5UTY - chains D and G of the 6 polymer chains in the assembly; structure by X-ray diffraction, 3.41 A resolution.

[Chain D]
Molecule: 35O22 Fab heavy chain
Source organism: Homo sapiens
Notes: antibody fragment or engineered binder
Sequence (243 residues; numbered 1 to 225 plus 18 insertion-coded residues; the number before each row is that of its first residue; a row labelled like 72A-72H holds insertion residues (72A, then the next letters in order)):
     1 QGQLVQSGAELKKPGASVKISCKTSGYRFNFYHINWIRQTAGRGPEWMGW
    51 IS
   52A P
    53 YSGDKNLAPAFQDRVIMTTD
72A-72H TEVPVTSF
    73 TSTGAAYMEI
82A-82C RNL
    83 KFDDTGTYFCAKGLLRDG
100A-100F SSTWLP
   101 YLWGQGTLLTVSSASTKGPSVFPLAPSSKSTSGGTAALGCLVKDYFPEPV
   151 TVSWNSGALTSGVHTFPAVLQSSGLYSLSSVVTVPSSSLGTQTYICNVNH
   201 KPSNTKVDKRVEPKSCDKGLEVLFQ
Unresolved in the structure: 225
Disulfide bonds: Cys22-Cys92, Cys140-Cys196

[Chain G]
Molecule: HIV-1 BG505 strain Env gp120
Source organism: Human immunodeficiency virus 1
UniProtKB: Q2N0S6 (Q2N0S6_9HIV1); the construct lacks a stretch of the UniProt sequence and is renumbered around it, so the offset changes along the chain: 30-141 = UniProt 29-140; 150-185 = UniProt 141-176; 187-309 = UniProt 186-308; 312-321 = UniProt 309-318; 2 more segments
Sequence (505 residues; numbered 7 to 513 plus 10 insertion-coded residues; 12 numbers in that range are skipped by the numbering (no residue carries them; nothing is unmodelled there); the number before each row is that of its first residue; a row labelled like 185A-185I holds insertion residues (185A, then the next letters in order)):
     7 MPMGSLQPLATLYLLGMLVASVLAAENLWVTVYYGVPVWKDAETTLFCAS
    57 DAKAYETEKHNVWATHACVPTDPNPQEIHLENVTEEFNMWKNNMVEQMHT
   107 DIISLWDQSLKPCVKLTPLCVTLQCTNVTNNITDD
   150 MRGEMKNCSFNMTTELRDKKQKVYSLFYRLDVVQIN
185A-185I ENQGNRSNN
   187 SNKEYRLINCNTSACTQACPKVSFEPIPIHYCAPAGFAILKCKDKKFNGT
   237 GPCPSVSTVQCTHGIKPVVSTQLLLNGSLAEEEVMIRSENITNNAKNILV
   287 QFNTPVQINCTRPMNMTRKSIRI
   312 GPGQAFYALG
  321A D
   322 IIGDIRQAHCNVSKATWNETLGKVVKQLRKHFGNNTIIRFANSSGGDLEV
   372 TTHSFNCGGEFFYCNTSGLFNSTWISN
   400 TSVQGSNSTGSNDSITLPCRIKQIINMWQRIGQCMYAPPIQGVIRCVSNI
   450 TGLILTRDGGSTNSTTETFRPGGGDMRDNWRSELYKYKVVKIEPLGVAPT
   500 RCKRRVVGRRRRRR
Unresolved in the structure: 7-30, 185A-185I, 400-409, 458-462, 506-513
Differences from the reference sequence: initiating methionine (7); expression tag (8-29); engineered mutation Met154 (Leu145 in Q2N0S6), Cys201 (Ile200 in Q2N0S6), Met300 (Asn299 in Q2N0S6), Met302 (Asn301 in Q2N0S6), Leu320 (Thr317 in Q2N0S6), Asn332 (Thr330 in Q2N0S6), Cys433 (Ala430 in Q2N0S6), Cys501 (Ala498 in Q2N0S6); insertion (509-513)
Disulfide bonds: Cys54-Cys74, Cys119-Cys205, Cys126-Cys196, Cys131-Cys157, Cys201-Cys433, Cys218-Cys247, Cys228-Cys239, Cys296-Cys331, Cys378-Cys445, Cys385-Cys418
Covalently attached groups: glycan linked to Asn88, Asn137, Asn332; N-acetylglucosamine (NAG) linked to Asn133, Asn156, Asn160, Asn197, Asn234, Asn262, Asn276, Asn295, Asn301, Asn339, Asn355, Asn363, Asn386, Asn392, Asn448
Reported in the primary citation:
  - mutagenesis - L154M/N300M/N302M/T320L, L154M/Y177W/N300M/N302M/T320L/I420M: decreased binding to sCD4

[Interface between chain D and chain G]
Contacting residue pairs (10):
  Tyr53(D) - Glu87(G)
  Tyr53(D) - Asn88(G)
  Pro72D(D) - Pro238(G)  hydrophobic
  Val72E(D) - Glu92(G)
  Val72E(D) - Pro238(G)
  Thr72F(D) - Thr90(G)
  Thr72F(D) - Glu92(G)
  Ser72G(D) - Thr90(G)  hydrogen bond (side chain-backbone)
  Ser72G(D) - Glu91(G)
  Ser72G(D) - Glu92(G)
Also at the interface, not in a pair above, chain D (6 interface residues in all): Arg28

[In short]
Chain D and chain G each contribute 6 residues to their interface, with 1 hydrogen bond. Its one
hydrogen-bonded contact is Ser72G(D)-Thr90(G). Covalently linked N-acetylglucosamine: at Asn88(G), Asn133(G),
Asn137(G), Asn156(G), Asn160(G) and Asn197(G) and 12 more. The paper reports that L154M/N300M/N302M/T320L and
L154M/Y177W/N300M/N302M/T320L/I420M of chain G reduce binding to sCD4.
Here chain D is 35O22 Fab heavy chain (Homo sapiens) and chain G is HIV-1 BG505 strain Env gp120 (Human
immunodeficiency virus 1). Entry 5UTY (Crystal Structure of a Stabilized DS-SOSIP.mut4 BG505 gp140 HIV-1 Env
Trimer, Containing Mutations I201C-P433C (DS), L154M ...) was determined by X-ray diffraction together with
5UTF from the same study.
